9BEL - chains A and E of the 6 polymer chains in the assembly; structure by X-ray diffraction, 2.68 A resolution.

Chain A (and E):
Protein: Molybdenum-pterin binding domain-containing protein
From: Eubacterium limosum
Notes: chain E of this document is another copy of the same molecule, construct and numbering; everything in this record applies to it too
UniProtKB: A0A0U3FVB3 (A0A0U3FVB3_EUBLI); numbering as in UniProt (aligned over 1-70)
Amino-acid sequence (78 residues; numbered 1 to 78; the number before each row is that of its first residue):
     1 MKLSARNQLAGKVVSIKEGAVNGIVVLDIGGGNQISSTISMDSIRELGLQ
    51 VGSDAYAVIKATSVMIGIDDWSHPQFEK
Not modelled in the structure: 71-78 (chain E: 70-78)
Sequence notes: expression tag (71-78)
Small-molecule neighbours:
  - tungstate(VI)ion (WO4), molecule 1: Ser-4, Ala-5, Arg-6, Ile-59, Lys-60, Ala-61, Thr-62
  - tungstate(VI)ion (WO4), molecule 2: Gly-19, Ala-20, Val-21, Asn-22

Interface between chain A and chain E:
Pairs across the interface (22):
  Lys-17(A) / Ala-20(E)
  Lys-17(A) / Val-21(E)
  Gly-19(A) / Val-21(E)
  Asn-22(A) / Val-21(E)
  Asn-22(A) / Asn-22(E)
  Gly-23(A) / Val-21(E)
  Ile-24(A) / Val-21(E)  hydrophobic
  Ile-24(A) / Ser-40(E)
  Thr-38(A) / Asn-22(E)
  Thr-62(A) / Lys-60(E)  hydrogen bond (backbone-side chain)
  Val-64(A) / Lys-60(E)
  Met-65(A) / Leu-3(E)  hydrophobic
  Met-65(A) / Ser-4(E)
  Met-65(A) / Ala-5(E)  hydrophobic
  Met-65(A) / Lys-60(E)
  Ile-66(A) / Lys-2(E)
  Ile-66(A) / Leu-3(E)
  Ile-66(A) / Ser-4(E)  hydrogen bond (backbone-backbone)
  Gly-67(A) / Lys-2(E)
  Ile-68(A) / Met-1(E)
  Ile-68(A) / Lys-2(E)  hydrogen bond (backbone-backbone)
  Asp-70(A) / Met-1(E)
Also at the interface, not in a pair above, chain A (16 interface residues in all): Glu-18, Ala-20, Ser-63
Also at the interface, not in a pair above, chain E (13 interface residues in all): Asp-42, Val-58, Thr-62

In short:
16 residues of chain A face 13 of chain E across their interface, with 3 hydrogen bonds. Polar contacts
include Thr-62(A)/Lys-60(E), Ile-66(A)/Ser-4(E) and Ile-68(A)/Lys-2(E). Ligands of chain A: tungstate(VI)ion.
Both chains are Molybdenum-pterin binding domain-containing protein (Eubacterium limosum). Entry 9BEL
(Tungstate binding protein (Tungbindin) from Eubacterium limosum with five Tungstates bound) was determined by
X-ray diffraction together with 9BEB, 9BED, 9BEM, 9BJF and 9D2C from the same study.
